Entry 6EBK (electron microscopy, 3.30 A resolution); this record covers chains A and C of the 8 polymer chains in the assembly.

[Chain A (and C)]
Name: Voltage-gated potassium channel subunit beta-2
From: Rattus norvegicus
Notes: engineered mutation(s): cytosolic domain (UNP residues 37-367); chain C of this document is another copy of the same molecule, construct and numbering; everything in this record applies to it too
UniProt: P62483 (KCAB2_RAT); residues 37-367 here = UniProt positions 37-367
Chain sequence (333 residues; each row starts with the number of its first residue):
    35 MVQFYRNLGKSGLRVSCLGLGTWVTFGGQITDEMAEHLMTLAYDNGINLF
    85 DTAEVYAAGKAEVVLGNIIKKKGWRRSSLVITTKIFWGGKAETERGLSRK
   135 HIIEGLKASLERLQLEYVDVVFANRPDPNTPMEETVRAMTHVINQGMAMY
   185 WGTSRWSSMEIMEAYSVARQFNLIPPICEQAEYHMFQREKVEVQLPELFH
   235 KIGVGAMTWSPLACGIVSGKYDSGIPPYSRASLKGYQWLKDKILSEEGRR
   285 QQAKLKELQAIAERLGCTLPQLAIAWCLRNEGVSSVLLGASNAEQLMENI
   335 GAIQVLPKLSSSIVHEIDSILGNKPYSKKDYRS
Not modelled in the structure: 35-36, 362-367
Differences from the reference sequence: expression tag (35-36)
Ligand contacts: NADP (NAP; NADP nicotinamide-adenine-dinucleotide phosphate): G55, T56, W57, T59, Q63, D85, Y90, K118, N158, S188, R189, Q214, W243, S244, P245, L246, A247, C248, G249, S252, K254, Y255, Y262, S263, R264, P304, L321, L322, G323, A324, S325, Q329, E332, N333
UniProt features mapped onto this chain:
  - active site: Y90 (Proton donor/acceptor)
  - binding site (NADP(+)): T56, W57, Q63, D85, N158, S188, R189, Q214, W243, S244, P245, L246, A247, C248, K254, Y262, R264, G323, S325, Q329 and 2 more in UniProt
  - modified residue: S112 (Phosphoserine), K124 (N6-acetyllysine)
  - mutagenesis: Y90 (Y90F: Abolishes enzyme activity, but has no effect on NADPH binding)

[Interface between chain A and chain C]
Pairs across the interface (43):
  Y39(A) - E126(C)
  N41(A) - N163(C)  hydrogen bond (side chain-backbone)
  K44(A) - P165(C)
  S45(A) - N163(C)
  S45(A) - E168(C)
  G46(A) - S132(C)
  G46(A) - N163(C)
  G46(A) - T164(C)
  G46(A) - E168(C)  hydrogen bond (backbone-side chain)
  L47(A) - K134(C)
  R48(A) - E126(C)  salt bridge
  R48(A) - T127(C)
  N82(A) - T127(C)
  R109(A) - E128(C)  salt bridge
  R110(A) - K134(C)
  R110(A) - E138(C)
  S111(A) - T127(C)  hydrogen bond (backbone-side chain)
  S111(A) - E128(C)
  S111(A) - K134(C)
  S111(A) - E138(C)  hydrogen bond
  S112(A) - A125(C)
  S112(A) - T127(C)
  S112(A) - E128(C)
  L113(A) - K134(C)  hydrogen bond (backbone-side chain)
  V114(A) - T127(C)
  Y151(A) - K134(C)
  Y151(A) - E138(C)  hydrogen bond
  D153(A) - K134(C)  salt bridge
  I177(A) - R133(C)  hydrogen bond (backbone-side chain)
  I177(A) - H175(C)
  N178(A) - H175(C)
  N178(A) - Q179(C)
  M183(A) - R133(C)
  M183(A) - I137(C)  hydrophobic
  Y184(A) - S132(C)
  Y184(A) - R133(C)  hydrogen bond (side chain-backbone)
  Y184(A) - K134(C)
  Y184(A) - E168(C)  hydrogen bond
  R203(A) - E167(C)  salt bridge
  R203(A) - F205(C)
  N206(A) - R171(C)  hydrogen bond
  N206(A) - F205(C)  hydrogen bond (side chain-backbone)
  L207(A) - R171(C)
Also at the interface, not in a pair above, chain A (25 interface residues in all): I208, P209
Also at the interface, not in a pair above, chain C (20 interface residues in all): K124, N206

[Summary]
25 residues of chain A face 20 of chain C across their interface; the contacts include 11 hydrogen bonds and 4
salt bridges. Among the polar pairs are R48(A)-E126(C), R109(A)-E128(C) and D153(A)-K134(C). Bound to chain A:
NADP.
Both chains are Voltage-gated potassium channel subunit beta-2 (Rattus norvegicus). Entry 6EBK (The
voltage-activated Kv1.2-2.1 paddle chimera channel in lipid nanodiscs) was determined by electron microscopy
(same publication as 6EBL and 6EBM).
